8CO3 - chains A and C of the 4 polymer chains in the assembly; structure by X-ray diffraction, 1.68 A resolution.

# Chain A (and C)
Name: Carbonic anhydrase 12
From: Homo sapiens
Notes: EC 4.2.1.1; chain C of this document is another copy of the same molecule, construct and numbering; everything in this record applies to it too
Reference sequence: O43570 (CAH12_HUMAN); the author numbering skips numbers that UniProt does not, so the offset changes along the chain: 3-77 = UniProt 30-104; 81-84 = UniProt 105-108; 87-269 = UniProt 109-291
Chain sequence (263 residues; each row starts with the number of its first residue; note: 5 numbers in that range are skipped by the numbering (no residue carries them; nothing is unmodelled there)):
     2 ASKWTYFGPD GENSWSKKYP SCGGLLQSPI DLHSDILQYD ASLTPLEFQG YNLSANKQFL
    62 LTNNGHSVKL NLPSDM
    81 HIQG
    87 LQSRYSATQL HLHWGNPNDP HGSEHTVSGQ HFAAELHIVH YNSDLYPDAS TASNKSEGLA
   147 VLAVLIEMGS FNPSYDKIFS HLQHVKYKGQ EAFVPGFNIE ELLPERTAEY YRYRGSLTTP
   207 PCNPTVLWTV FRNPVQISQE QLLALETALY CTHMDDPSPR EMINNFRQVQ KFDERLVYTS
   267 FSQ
Disordered / not traced: 2-3, 269
Disulfides: Cys23-Cys208
Sequence notes: expression tag (2)
Ion coordination: Zn2+: His97, His99, His123 (together with sulfonamide)
Ligand contacts: sulfonamide (V8O; 5-(5-methyl-6-quinolin-5-yl-pyridin-3-yl)thiophene-2-sulfonamide): Thr94, Gln95, His97, His99, Glu110, His123, Val125, Ala135, Ser136, Ser139, Leu145, Val147, Ser202, Leu203, Thr204, Thr205, Trp214
UniProt features mapped onto this chain:
  - active site: His67 (Proton donor/acceptor)
  - binding site (Zn(2+)): His97, His99, His123
  - binding site (substrate): Thr204, Thr205
  - glycosylation (N-linked (GlcNAc...) asparagine): Asn53, Asn140

# How chain A and chain C interact
Contacting residue pairs (11; chain A residue first):
  Asp36(A) - Lys141(C)  hydrogen bond (backbone-side chain)
  Gln39(A) - Asn140(C)  hydrogen bond
  Tyr40(A) - Ser22(C)
  Tyr40(A) - Gly25(C)
  Tyr40(A) - Leu26(C)  hydrogen bond (side chain-backbone)
  Tyr40(A) - Pro210(C)  hydrophobic
  Ala42(A) - Pro21(C)
  Ala42(A) - Ser22(C)
  Ser266(A) - Leu26(C)
  Ser268(A) - Leu27(C)
  Ser268(A) - Pro210(C)
Other interface residues (no listed pair), chain A (8 interface residues in all): Ser35, Phe267

# Summary
Chain A and chain C each contribute 8 residues to their interface; the contacts include 3 hydrogen bonds.
Polar pairs include Asp36(A)-Lys141(C), Gln39(A)-Asn140(C) and Tyr40(A)-Leu26(C). Ligands of chain A:
sulfonamide.
Chain A and chain C are both Carbonic anhydrase 12 (Homo sapiens); the structure, Three dimensional structure
of human carbonic anhydrase XII in complex with sulfonamide, was determined by X-ray diffraction (same
publication as 8CO0).
